PDB entry 6C3P | electron microscopy, 5.60 A resolution (low resolution: residue-level contacts below are approximate; hydrogen-bond / salt-bridge calls are withheld) | chains B and C of the 8 polymer chains in the assembly

== Chain B (and C) ==
Name: ATP-sensitive inward rectifier potassium channel 11
From: Homo sapiens
Notes: chain C of this document is another copy of the same molecule, construct and numbering; everything in this record applies to it too
UniProt: Q14654 (KCJ11_HUMAN); residue numbers follow UniProt; this construct covers 1-390
Amino-acid sequence (406 residues; each row starts with the number of its first residue; numbers below 1 keep their minus sign (Ser-5 is residue -5)):
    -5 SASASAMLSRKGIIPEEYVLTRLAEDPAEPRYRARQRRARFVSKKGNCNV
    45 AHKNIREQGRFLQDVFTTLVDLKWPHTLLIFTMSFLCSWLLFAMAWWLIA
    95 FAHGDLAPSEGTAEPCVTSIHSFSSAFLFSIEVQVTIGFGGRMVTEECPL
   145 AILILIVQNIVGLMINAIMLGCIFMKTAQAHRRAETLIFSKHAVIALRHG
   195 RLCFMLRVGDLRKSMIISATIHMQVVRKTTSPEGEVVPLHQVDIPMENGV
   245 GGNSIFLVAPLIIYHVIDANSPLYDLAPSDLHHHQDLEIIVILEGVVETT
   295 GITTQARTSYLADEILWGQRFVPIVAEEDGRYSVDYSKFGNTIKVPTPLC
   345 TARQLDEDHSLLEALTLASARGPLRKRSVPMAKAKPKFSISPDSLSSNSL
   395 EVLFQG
Not modelled in the structure: -5 to 31, 360-400
Differences from the reference sequence: expression tag (-5 to 0, 391-400)
Cystine bridges: Cys110-Cys142
Small-molecule neighbours:
  - ATP (adenosine-5'-triphosphate), molecule 1: Lys39, Ile182, Phe183, Ser184, Lys185, Leu205, Tyr330, Ser331, Lys332, Phe333, Gly334, Asn335
  - ATP, molecule 2: Asn48, Ile49, Arg50, Glu51
UniProt features mapped onto this chain:
  - motif: Thr130 to Gly135 (Selectivity filter)
  - binding site (ATP): Asn48, Arg50, Tyr330
  - binding site (K(+)): Thr130, Phe133
  - binding site (a 1,2-diacyl-sn-glycero-3-phospho-(1D-myo-inositol-4,5-bisphosphate)): Arg176
  - site: Asn160 (Role in the control of polyamine-mediated channel gating and in the blocking by intracellular magnesium)
  - modified residue: Thr341 (Phosphothreonine), Ser385 (Phosphoserine)
  - natural variant: Arg34 (R34H: In HHF2), Phe35 (F35L: In PNDM2; F35V: In PNDM2), Gly40 (G40D: In HHF2), Cys42 (C42R: In TNDM3), His46 (H46Y: In PNDM2), Arg50 (R50P: In PNDM2; R50Q: In PNDM2), Gln52 (Q52R: In PNDM2), Gly53 (G53D: In PNDM2; G53R: In TNDM3; G53S: In TNDM3), Phe55 (F55L: In HHF2), Val59 (V59G: In PNDM2; V59M: In PNDM2), Phe60 (F60Y: In PNDM2), Val64 (V64L: In PNDM2; uncertain significance), 29 further natural variant entries in UniProt
  - mutagenesis: Val64 (V64M: Displays gain of function; increased open state stability, reduced ATP sensitivity and increased channel activity ...), Cys166 (C166S: The mutant channel is locked in an open conformation; when associated in cis with D-334), Gly334 (G334D: The mutant channel is locked in an open conformation; when associated in cis with S-166)

== Interface between chain B and chain C ==
Residue-residue contacts (111):
  Trp68(B) - Phe60(C)
  Leu72(B) - Met158(C)
  Thr76(B) - Ile154(C)
  Phe79(B) - Leu157(C)
  Leu80(B) - Ile154(C)
  Trp83(B) - Ile150(C)
  Trp83(B) - Asn153(C)
  Ser116(B) - Glu140(C)
  Ser118(B) - Glu140(C)
  Ser118(B) - Ile146(C)
  Ser119(B) - Glu140(C)
  Phe121(B) - Ile150(C)
  Leu122(B) - Val138(C)
  Leu122(B) - Leu149(C)
  Ile125(B) - Ile150(C)
  Ile125(B) - Asn153(C)
  Val129(B) - Thr130(C)
  Val129(B) - Asn153(C)
  Thr130(B) - Thr130(C)
  Ile131(B) - Val127(C)
  Ile131(B) - Thr130(C)
  Ile131(B) - Ile131(C)
  Ile131(B) - Gly132(C)
  Ile131(B) - Asn153(C)
  Gly132(B) - Gly132(C)
  Phe133(B) - Phe123(C)
  Phe133(B) - Val127(C)
  Phe133(B) - Gly132(C)
  Phe133(B) - Phe133(C)
  Phe133(B) - Gly134(C)
  Phe133(B) - Arg136(C)
  Phe133(B) - Met137(C)
  Gly135(B) - Met137(C)
  Arg136(B) - Met137(C)
  Arg136(B) - Val138(C)
  Arg136(B) - Glu140(C)
  Leu164(B) - Leu164(C)
  Ile167(B) - Ala161(C)
  Ile167(B) - Ile162(C)
  Phe168(B) - Gly165(C)
  Phe168(B) - Phe168(C)
  Phe168(B) - Met169(C)
  Thr171(B) - Phe60(C)
  Thr171(B) - Met169(C)
  Ala172(B) - Met169(C)
  Arg176(B) - Gln57(C)
  Leu191(B) - Glu227(C)
  Arg192(B) - Glu227(C)
  Arg192(B) - Glu229(C)
  His193(B) - Pro226(C)
  His193(B) - Glu227(C)
  Gly194(B) - Glu227(C)
  Leu205(B) - His46(C)
  Leu205(B) - Ile49(C)
  Arg206(B) - Asp58(C)
  Arg206(B) - Thr61(C)
  Lys207(B) - His46(C)
  Met209(B) - Cys42(C)
  Met209(B) - Gln299(C)
  Ile210(B) - Gln299(C)
  Ile211(B) - Glu288(C)
  Ile211(B) - Thr297(C)
  Ile211(B) - Gln299(C)
  Ser212(B) - Glu288(C)
  Asn242(B) - Asp237(C)
  Gly243(B) - Asp237(C)
  Val244(B) - Asp237(C)
  Val244(B) - Pro239(C)
  Ser248(B) - His216(C)
  Ser248(B) - Asp237(C)
  Phe250(B) - Phe35(C)
  Phe250(B) - Gln218(C)
  Phe250(B) - Gln235(C)
  Phe250(B) - Ile284(C)
  Phe250(B) - Ile286(C)
  Phe250(B) - Gln299(C)
  Phe250(B) - Arg301(C)
  Val252(B) - Phe35(C)
  Val252(B) - Cys42(C)
  Leu255(B) - Gln235(C)
  Glu292(B) - Arg301(C)
  Thr293(B) - Asp65(C)
  Thr293(B) - Gln173(C)
  Gly295(B) - Ile296(C)
  Arg314(B) - Glu229(C)
  Pro317(B) - Val230(C)
  Pro317(B) - Pro232(C)
  Val319(B) - Pro232(C)
  Glu321(B) - Arg32(C)
  Glu321(B) - Ala33(C)
  Gly324(B) - Ala33(C)
  Arg325(B) - Ala33(C)
  Arg325(B) - Asn43(C)
  Arg325(B) - Ala45(C)
  Arg325(B) - Lys47(C)
  Tyr326(B) - Ala33(C)
  Tyr326(B) - Arg34(C)
  Tyr326(B) - Phe35(C)
  Tyr326(B) - Asn43(C)
  Tyr326(B) - Val44(C)
  Tyr326(B) - Ala45(C)
  Tyr326(B) - Lys47(C)
  Tyr326(B) - Leu233(C)
  Ser327(B) - Lys47(C)
  Val328(B) - Val44(C)
  Val328(B) - Ala45(C)
  Val328(B) - His46(C)
  Tyr330(B) - His46(C)
  Tyr330(B) - Lys47(C)
  Tyr330(B) - Asn48(C)
  Ser331(B) - Asn48(C)
Also at the interface, not in a pair above, chain B (64 interface residues in all): Phe75, Glu126, Arg195, Met199, Asp204, Val290, Asp329
Also at the interface, not in a pair above, chain C (70 interface residues in all): Arg54, Val64, Glu126, Thr139, Cys166, Ser225, Gly228, Ile238, Asn247, Glu282

== Summary ==
64 residues of chain B face 70 of chain C across their interface. Ligands of chain B: ATP. UniProt lists 3
ATP-binding residues, K+-binding residues Thr130(B) and Phe133(B), residue binding
1,2-diacyl-sn-glycero-3-phospho-(1D-myo-inositol-4,5-bisphosphate) Arg176(B) and 3 mutagenesis sites on chain
B.
Both chains are ATP-sensitive inward rectifier potassium channel 11 (Homo sapiens). Entry 6C3P (Cryo-EM
structure of human KATP bound to ATP and ADP in propeller form) was determined by electron microscopy (same
publication as 6C3O).
